PDB entry 4IHW | X-ray diffraction, 2.70 A resolution | chains A and B of the 4 polymer chains in the assembly

Chain A (and B):
Molecule: DNA-binding protein fis
From: Escherichia coli
Notes: chain B of this document is another copy of the same molecule, construct and numbering; everything in this record applies to it too
Reference sequence: C9QXL3 (C9QXL3_ECOD1); residues 1-98 here = UniProt positions 1-98
Chain sequence (98 residues; row label = number of the first residue in the row):
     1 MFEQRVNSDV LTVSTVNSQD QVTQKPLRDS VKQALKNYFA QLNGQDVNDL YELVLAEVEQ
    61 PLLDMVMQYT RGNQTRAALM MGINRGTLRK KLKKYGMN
Not modelled in the structure: 1-7 (chain B: fully traced)
From the paper describing this entry:
  - binding site for 27-bp DNA Strand A: Lys90
  - mutagenesis - K90A: unchanged binding to 27-bp DNA Strand A
  - mutagenesis - K90A: unchanged binding to F1
  - mutagenesis - K90A (10-fold): decreased binding to F27
  - mutagenesis - K90A (9-fold): decreased binding to F30
  - mutagenesis - K90A: abolished binding to non-specific DNA

How chain A and chain B interact:
Contacting residue pairs (90):
  Val10(A) with Tyr38(B), hydrophobic; Leu53(B), hydrophobic
  Leu11(A) with Leu53(B), hydrophobic; Val54(B), hydrophobic; Glu57(B)
  Thr12(A) with Ala34(B); Asn37(B), hydrogen bond
  Val13(A) with Ser30(B); Gln33(B)
  Ser14(A) with Gln33(B), hydrogen bond
  Gln24(A) with Asn37(B)
  Pro26(A) with Glu57(B)
  Leu27(A) with Ser30(B); Val31(B); Glu57(B)
  Arg28(A) with Glu57(B), salt bridge; Pro61(B)
  Ser30(A) with Val13(B); Leu27(B); Ser30(B)
  Val31(A) with Leu27(B)
  Lys32(A) with Asp64(B), salt bridge; Met65(B); Gln68(B)
  Gln33(A) with Val13(B); Ser14(B), hydrogen bond (side chain-backbone)
  Ala34(A) with Thr12(B)
  Leu35(A) with Pro61(B); Leu62(B), hydrophobic; Met65(B), hydrophobic
  Lys36(A) with Met65(B)
  Asn37(A) with Thr12(B)
  Tyr38(A) with Val10(B), hydrophobic; Leu11(B), hydrophobic
  Phe39(A) with Met65(B), hydrophobic; Tyr69(B), hydrophobic; Met80(B), hydrophobic
  Val47(A) with Met80(B)
  Asn48(A) with Leu79(B); Met80(B); Gly82(B)
  Asp49(A) with Met80(B); Met81(B); Gly82(B)
  Leu50(A) with Leu62(B), hydrophobic; Val66(B), hydrophobic; Met80(B), hydrogen bond (backbone-backbone); Met81(B), hydrogen bond (backbone-backbone)
  Tyr51(A) with Leu55(B); Glu59(B), hydrogen bond; Leu62(B), hydrophobic; Met81(B), hydrogen bond (backbone-backbone); Ile83(B), hydrophobic; Lys91(B)
  Val54(A) with Leu11(B), hydrophobic; Val58(B), hydrophobic
  Leu55(A) with Tyr51(B)
  Glu57(A) with Asn7(B); Ser8(B); Arg28(B), salt bridge
  Val58(A) with Val54(B), hydrophobic; Val58(B), hydrophobic
  Glu59(A) with Tyr51(B), hydrogen bond
  Gln60(A) with Arg28(B), hydrogen bond
  Pro61(A) with Arg28(B); Val31(B), hydrophobic; Lys32(B); Leu35(B)
  Leu62(A) with Leu35(B), hydrophobic; Leu50(B), hydrophobic; Tyr51(B), hydrophobic
  Asp64(A) with Lys32(B), salt bridge
  Met65(A) with Lys32(B); Leu35(B), hydrophobic; Phe39(B)
  Val66(A) with Leu50(B), hydrophobic
  Tyr69(A) with Phe39(B), hydrophobic
  Leu79(A) with Val47(B); Asn48(B)
  Met80(A) with Phe39(B), hydrophobic; Val47(B); Asn48(B); Asp49(B), hydrogen bond (backbone-backbone); Leu50(B), hydrogen bond (backbone-backbone)
  Met81(A) with Asp49(B); Leu50(B), hydrogen bond (backbone-backbone); Tyr51(B), hydrogen bond (backbone-backbone)
  Gly82(A) with Asn48(B)
  Ile83(A) with Tyr51(B), hydrophobic
  Lys91(A) with Tyr51(B)
Other interface residues (no listed pair), chain A (48 interface residues in all): Val16, Gln41, Leu42, Gly44, Glu52, Leu53
Other interface residues (no listed pair), chain B (49 interface residues in all): Arg5, Val16, Gln24, Pro26, Gln41, Leu42, Glu52

Summary:
Chain A and chain B form an interface of 48 and 49 residues respectively, with 13 hydrogen bonds and 4 salt
bridges. Among the polar pairs are Arg28(A)-Glu57(B), Lys32(A)-Asp64(B) and Thr12(A)-Asn37(B). The paper
reports a binding site for 27-bp DNA Strand A at Lys90(A); K90A of chain A reduces binding to F27.
Chain A and chain B are both DNA-binding protein fis (Escherichia coli); the structure, Crystal structure of
Fis bound to 27 bp Inosine substituted DNA F28-dI (AAATTTGTTTGAICITTGAGCAAATTT), was determined by X-ray
diffraction (same publication as 4IHV, 4IHX and 4IHY).
